5OTJ - chains H and C of the 3 polymer chains in the assembly; structure by X-ray diffraction, 2.35 A resolution.

Chain H:
Protein: 102.1F10 Fab heavy chain
Organism: Homo sapiens
Notes: antibody fragment or engineered binder
Sequence (230 residues; each row starts with the number of its first residue):
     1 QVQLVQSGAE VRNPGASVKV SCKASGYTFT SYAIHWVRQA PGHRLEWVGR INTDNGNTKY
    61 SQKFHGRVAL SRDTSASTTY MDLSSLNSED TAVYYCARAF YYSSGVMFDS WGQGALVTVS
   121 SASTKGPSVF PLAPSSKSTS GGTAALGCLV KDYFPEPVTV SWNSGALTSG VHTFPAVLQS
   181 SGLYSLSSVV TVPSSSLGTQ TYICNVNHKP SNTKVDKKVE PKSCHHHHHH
Not modelled in the structure: 223-230
Disulfides: Cys-22/Cys-96, Cys-148/Cys-204

Chain C:
Protein: Polcalcin Phl p 7
Organism: Phleum pratense
UniProt: O82040 (POLC7_PHLPR); residue numbers follow UniProt; this construct covers 1-78
Sequence (110 residues; each row starts with the number of its first residue):
     1 MADDMERIFK RFDTNGDGKI SLSELTDALR TLGSTSADEV QRMMAEIDTD GDGFIDFNEF
    61 ISFCNANPGL MKDVAKVFKG ELNSKLEGKP IPNPLLGLDS TRTGHHHHHH
Not modelled in the structure: 1-2, 72-110
Differences from the reference sequence: expression tag (79-110)
Swiss-Prot annotation at these positions:
  - binding site (Ca(2+)): Asp-13, Asn-15, Asp-17, Lys-19, Glu-24, Asp-48, Asp-50, Asp-52, Glu-59
Bound ions: Ca2+ site 1: Asp-13, Asn-15, Asp-17, Lys-19, Glu-24; Ca2+ site 2: Asp-48, Asp-50, Asp-52, Phe-54, Glu-59
Reported in the primary citation:
  - mutagenesis - R7T: decreased binding to 102.1F10 IgE
  - mutagenesis - R7T: abolished signaling in response to 102.1F10 IgE
  - mutagenesis - R7T: unchanged stability

How chain H and chain C interact:
Residue-residue contacts (31):
  Thr-28(H) with Asp-38(C), hydrogen bond
  Thr-30(H) with Arg-42(C)
  Ser-31(H) with Asp-38(C), hydrogen bond; Gln-41(C); Arg-42(C)
  Tyr-32(H) with Asp-38(C), hydrogen bond; Gln-41(C)
  Arg-50(H) with Ala-45(C), hydrogen bond (side chain-backbone); Asp-48(C); Thr-49(C); Gly-51(C)
  Asn-52(H) with Ala-45(C), hydrogen bond (side chain-backbone); Glu-46(C)
  Lys-59(H) with Thr-49(C); Asp-50(C)
  Phe-100(H) with Gln-41(C)
  Tyr-101(H) with Leu-22(C); Gln-41(C), hydrogen bond (backbone-side chain); Met-44(C); Ala-45(C); Asp-48(C), hydrogen bond; Gly-53(C)
  Tyr-102(H) with Leu-22(C)
  Ser-103(H) with Ser-21(C), hydrogen bond (backbone-side chain); Leu-22(C); Ser-23(C)
  Ser-104(H) with Phe-54(C)
  Gly-105(H) with Gly-53(C)
  Val-106(H) with Gly-51(C); Asp-52(C); Gly-53(C)
Other interface residues (no listed pair), chain H (17 interface residues in all): His-35, Asp-54, Asn-55
The authors on this interface:
  - epitope / paratope residues, chain H: Ser-31(H), Tyr-32(H), Arg-50(H), Asn-52(H), Phe-100(H), Tyr-101(H), Ser-103(H), Ser-104(H), Gly-105(H)
  - epitope / paratope residues, chain C: Asp-48(C), Asp-50(C), Phe-54(C)

Summary:
17 residues of chain H and 16 residues of chain C are in contact; the contacts include 8 hydrogen bonds. Among
the polar pairs are Thr-28(H)/Asp-38(C), Ser-31(H)/Asp-38(C) and Tyr-32(H)/Asp-38(C). The paper reports that
R7T of chain C reduces binding to 102.1F10 IgE; epitope/paratope residues Ser-31(H), Tyr-32(H) and Asp-48(C)
among others.
Here chain H is 102.1F10 Fab heavy chain (Homo sapiens) and chain C is Polcalcin Phl p 7 (Phleum pratense).
Entry 5OTJ (Monomeric polcalcin (Phl p 7) in complex with two identical allergen-specific antibodies) was
determined by X-ray diffraction.
